Entry 9G08 (electron microscopy, 3.30 A resolution); this record covers chains A and B.

[Chain A]
Name: E3 ubiquitin-protein ligase RNF213
From: Homo sapiens
Notes: EC 2.3.2.27, 3.6.4.-, 2.3.2.-; engineered mutation(s): D1045N
UniProtKB: Q63HN8 (RN213_HUMAN); numbering as in UniProt (aligned over 1-5207)
Sequence (5247 residues; each row starts with the number of its first residue; numbers below 1 keep their minus sign (Met-39 is residue -39)):
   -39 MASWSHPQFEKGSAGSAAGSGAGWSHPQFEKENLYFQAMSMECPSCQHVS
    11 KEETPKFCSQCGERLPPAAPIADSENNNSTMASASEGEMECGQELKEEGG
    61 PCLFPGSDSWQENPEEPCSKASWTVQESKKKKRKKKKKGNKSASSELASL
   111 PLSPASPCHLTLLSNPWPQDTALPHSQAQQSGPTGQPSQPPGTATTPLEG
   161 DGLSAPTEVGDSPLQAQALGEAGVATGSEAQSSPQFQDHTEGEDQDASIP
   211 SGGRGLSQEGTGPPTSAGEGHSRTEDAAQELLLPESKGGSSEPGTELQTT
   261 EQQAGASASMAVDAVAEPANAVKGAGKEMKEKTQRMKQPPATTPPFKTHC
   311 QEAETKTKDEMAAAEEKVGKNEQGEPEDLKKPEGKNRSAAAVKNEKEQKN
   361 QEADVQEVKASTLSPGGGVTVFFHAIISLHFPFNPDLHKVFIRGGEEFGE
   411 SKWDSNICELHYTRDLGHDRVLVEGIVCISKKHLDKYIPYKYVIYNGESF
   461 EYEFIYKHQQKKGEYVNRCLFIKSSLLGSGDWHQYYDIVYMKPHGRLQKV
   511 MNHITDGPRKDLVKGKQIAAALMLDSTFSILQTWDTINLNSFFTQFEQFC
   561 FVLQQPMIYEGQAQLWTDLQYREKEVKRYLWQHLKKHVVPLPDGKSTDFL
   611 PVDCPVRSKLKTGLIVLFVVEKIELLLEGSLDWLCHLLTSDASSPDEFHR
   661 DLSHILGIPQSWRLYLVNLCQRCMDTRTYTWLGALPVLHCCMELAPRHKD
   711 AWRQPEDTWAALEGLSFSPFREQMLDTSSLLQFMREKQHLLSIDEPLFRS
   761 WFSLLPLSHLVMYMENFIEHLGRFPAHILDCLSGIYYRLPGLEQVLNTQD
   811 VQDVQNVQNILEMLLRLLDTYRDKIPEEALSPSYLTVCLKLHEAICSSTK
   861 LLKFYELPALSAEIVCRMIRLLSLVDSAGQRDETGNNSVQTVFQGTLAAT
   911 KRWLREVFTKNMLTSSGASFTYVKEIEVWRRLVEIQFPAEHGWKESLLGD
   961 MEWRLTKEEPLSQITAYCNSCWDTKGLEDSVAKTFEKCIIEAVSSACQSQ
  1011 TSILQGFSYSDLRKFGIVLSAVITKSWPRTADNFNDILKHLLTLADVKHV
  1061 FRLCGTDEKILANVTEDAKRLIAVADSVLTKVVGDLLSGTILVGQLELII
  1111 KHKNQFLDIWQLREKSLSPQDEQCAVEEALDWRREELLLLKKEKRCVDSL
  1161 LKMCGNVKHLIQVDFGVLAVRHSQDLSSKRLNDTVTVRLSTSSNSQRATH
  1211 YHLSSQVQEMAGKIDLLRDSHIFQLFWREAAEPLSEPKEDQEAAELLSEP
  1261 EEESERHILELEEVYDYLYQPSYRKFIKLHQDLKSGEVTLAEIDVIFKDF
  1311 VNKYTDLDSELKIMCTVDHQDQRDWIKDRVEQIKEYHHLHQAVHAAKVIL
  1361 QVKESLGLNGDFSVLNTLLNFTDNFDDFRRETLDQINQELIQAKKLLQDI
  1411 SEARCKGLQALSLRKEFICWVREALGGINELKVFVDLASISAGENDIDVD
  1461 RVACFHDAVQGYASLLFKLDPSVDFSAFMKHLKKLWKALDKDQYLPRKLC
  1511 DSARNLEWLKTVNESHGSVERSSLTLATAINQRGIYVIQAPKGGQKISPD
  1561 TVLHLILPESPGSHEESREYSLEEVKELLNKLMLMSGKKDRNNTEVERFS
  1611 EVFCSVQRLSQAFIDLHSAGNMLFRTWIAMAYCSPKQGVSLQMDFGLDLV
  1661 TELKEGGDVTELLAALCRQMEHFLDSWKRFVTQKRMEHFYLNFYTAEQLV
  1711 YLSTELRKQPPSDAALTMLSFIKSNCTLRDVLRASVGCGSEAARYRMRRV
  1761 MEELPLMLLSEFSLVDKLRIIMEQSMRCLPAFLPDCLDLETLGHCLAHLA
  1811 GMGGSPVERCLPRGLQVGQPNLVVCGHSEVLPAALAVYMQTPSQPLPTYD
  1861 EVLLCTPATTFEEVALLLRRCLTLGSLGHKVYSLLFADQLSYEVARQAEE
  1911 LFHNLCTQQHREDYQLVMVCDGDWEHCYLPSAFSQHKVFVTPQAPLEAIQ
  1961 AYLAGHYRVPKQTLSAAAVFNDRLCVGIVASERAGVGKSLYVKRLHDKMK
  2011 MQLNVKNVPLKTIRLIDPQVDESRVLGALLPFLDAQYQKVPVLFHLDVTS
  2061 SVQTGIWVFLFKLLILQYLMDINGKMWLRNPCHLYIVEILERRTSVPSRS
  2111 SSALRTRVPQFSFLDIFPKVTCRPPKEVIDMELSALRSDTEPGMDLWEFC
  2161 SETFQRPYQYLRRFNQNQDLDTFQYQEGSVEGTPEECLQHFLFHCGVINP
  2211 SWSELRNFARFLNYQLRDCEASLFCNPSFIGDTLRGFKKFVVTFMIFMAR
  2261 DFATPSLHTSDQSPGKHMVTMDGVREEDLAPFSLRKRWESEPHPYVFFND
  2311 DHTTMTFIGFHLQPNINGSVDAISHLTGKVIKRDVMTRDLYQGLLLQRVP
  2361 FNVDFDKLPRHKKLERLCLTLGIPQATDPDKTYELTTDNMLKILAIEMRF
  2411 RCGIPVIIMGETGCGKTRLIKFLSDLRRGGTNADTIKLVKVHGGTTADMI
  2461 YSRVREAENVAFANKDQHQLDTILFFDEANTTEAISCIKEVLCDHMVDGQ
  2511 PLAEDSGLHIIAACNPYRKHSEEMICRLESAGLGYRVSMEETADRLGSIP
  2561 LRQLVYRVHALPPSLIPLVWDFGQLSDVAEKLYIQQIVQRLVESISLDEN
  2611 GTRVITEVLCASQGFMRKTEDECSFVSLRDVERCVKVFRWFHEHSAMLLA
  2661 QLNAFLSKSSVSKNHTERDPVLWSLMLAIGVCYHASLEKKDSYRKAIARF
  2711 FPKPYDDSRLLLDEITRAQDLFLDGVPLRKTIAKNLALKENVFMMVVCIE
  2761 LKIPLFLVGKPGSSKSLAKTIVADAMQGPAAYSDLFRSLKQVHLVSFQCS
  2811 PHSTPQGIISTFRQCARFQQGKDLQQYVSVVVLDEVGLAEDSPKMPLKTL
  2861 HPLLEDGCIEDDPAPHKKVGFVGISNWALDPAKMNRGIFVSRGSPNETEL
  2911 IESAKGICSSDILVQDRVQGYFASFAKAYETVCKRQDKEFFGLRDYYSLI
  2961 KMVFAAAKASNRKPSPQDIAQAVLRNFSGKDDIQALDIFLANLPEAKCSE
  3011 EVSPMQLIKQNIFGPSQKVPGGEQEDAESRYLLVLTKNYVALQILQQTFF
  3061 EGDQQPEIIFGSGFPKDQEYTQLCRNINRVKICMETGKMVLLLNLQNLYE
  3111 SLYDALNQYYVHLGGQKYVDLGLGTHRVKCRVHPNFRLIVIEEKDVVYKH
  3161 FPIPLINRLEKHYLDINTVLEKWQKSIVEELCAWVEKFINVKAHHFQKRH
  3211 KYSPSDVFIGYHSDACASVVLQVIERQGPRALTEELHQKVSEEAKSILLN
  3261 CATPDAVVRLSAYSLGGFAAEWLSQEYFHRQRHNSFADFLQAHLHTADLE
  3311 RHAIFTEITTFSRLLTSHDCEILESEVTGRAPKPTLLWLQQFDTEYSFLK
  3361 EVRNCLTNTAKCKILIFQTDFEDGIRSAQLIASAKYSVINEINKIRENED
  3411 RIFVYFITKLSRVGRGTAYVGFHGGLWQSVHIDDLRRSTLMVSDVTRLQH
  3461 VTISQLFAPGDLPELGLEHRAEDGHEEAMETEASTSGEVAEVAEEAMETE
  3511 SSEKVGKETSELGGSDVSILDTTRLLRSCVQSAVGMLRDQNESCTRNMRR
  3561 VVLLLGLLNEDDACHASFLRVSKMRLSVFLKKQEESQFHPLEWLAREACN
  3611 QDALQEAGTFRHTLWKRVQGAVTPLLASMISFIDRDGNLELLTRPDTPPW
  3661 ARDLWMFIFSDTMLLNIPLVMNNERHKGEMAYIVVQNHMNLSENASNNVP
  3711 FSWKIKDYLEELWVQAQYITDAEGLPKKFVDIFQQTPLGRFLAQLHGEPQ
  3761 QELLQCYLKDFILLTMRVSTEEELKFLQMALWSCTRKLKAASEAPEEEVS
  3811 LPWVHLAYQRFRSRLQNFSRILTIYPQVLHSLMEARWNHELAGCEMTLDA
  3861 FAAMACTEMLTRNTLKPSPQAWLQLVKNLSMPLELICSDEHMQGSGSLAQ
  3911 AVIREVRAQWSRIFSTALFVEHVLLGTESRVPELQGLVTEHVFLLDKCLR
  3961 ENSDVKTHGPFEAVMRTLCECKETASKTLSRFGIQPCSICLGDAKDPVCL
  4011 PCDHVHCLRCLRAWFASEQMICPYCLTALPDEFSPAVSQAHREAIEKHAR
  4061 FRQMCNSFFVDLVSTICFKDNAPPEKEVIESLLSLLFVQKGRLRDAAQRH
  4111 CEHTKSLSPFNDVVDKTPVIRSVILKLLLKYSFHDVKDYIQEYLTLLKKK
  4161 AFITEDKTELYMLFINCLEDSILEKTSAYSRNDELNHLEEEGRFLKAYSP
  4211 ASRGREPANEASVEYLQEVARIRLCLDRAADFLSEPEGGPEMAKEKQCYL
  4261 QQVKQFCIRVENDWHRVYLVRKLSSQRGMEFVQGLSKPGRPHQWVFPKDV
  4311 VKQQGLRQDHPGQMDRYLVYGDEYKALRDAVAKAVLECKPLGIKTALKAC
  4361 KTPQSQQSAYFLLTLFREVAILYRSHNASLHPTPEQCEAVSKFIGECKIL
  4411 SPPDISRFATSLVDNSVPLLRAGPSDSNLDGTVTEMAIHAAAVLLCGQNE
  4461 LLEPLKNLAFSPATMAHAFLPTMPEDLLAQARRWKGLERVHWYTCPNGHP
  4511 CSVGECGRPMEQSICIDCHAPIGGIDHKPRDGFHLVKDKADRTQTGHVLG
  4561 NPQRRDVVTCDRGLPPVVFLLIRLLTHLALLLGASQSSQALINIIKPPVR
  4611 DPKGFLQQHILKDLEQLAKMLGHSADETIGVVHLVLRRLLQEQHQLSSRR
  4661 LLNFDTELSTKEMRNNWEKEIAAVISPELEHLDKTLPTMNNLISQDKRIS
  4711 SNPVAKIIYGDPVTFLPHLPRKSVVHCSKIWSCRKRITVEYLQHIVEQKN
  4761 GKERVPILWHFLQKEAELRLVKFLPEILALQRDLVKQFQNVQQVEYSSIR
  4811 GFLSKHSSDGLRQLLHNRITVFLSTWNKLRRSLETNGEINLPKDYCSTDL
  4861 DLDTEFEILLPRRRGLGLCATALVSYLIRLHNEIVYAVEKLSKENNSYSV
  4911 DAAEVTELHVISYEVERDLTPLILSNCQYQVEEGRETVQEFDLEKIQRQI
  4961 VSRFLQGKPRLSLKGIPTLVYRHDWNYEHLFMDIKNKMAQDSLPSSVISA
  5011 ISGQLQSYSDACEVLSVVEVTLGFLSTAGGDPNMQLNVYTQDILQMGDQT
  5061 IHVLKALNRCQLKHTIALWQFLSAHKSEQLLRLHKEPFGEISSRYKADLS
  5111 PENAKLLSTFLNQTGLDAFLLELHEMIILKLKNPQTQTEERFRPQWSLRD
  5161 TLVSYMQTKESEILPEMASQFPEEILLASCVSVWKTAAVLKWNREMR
Not modelled in the structure: -39 to 377, 470-474, 504-516, 601-617, 883-897, 1128-1133, 1239-1267, 2105-2117, 2143-2146, 2269-2290, 2671-2676, 3026-3033, 3203-3207, 3383-3385, 3469-3527, 3682-3691, 3844-3853, 4100-4111, 4211-4216, 4247-4251, 4315-4320, 4432-4439, 4493-4500, 4513-4524, 4532-4550
Construct notes: initiating methionine (-39); expression tag (-38 to 0)
Small-molecule neighbours:
  - ATP: Ala1994, Gly1995, Val1996, Gly1997, Lys1998, Ser1999, Leu2000, Glu2098, Gly2153, Met2154, Asp2155, Glu2158, Phe2164, Trp2212, Ser2213, Arg2216, Lys2499, Asp2504, Ser2574
  - Zn2+ (ZN), molecule 1: Cys3997, Cys4000, Lys4005, Cys4017, Cys4020
  - Zn2+ (ZN), molecule 2: Cys4012, His4014, Cys4035, Thr4037
  - Zn2+ (ZN), molecule 3: His4509, Pro4510, Cys4511, Cys4528, Arg4873
Curated features (UniProtKB/Swiss-Prot):
  - zinc finger: Cys3997 to Leu4036 (RING-type), Met4483 to Thr4555 (RZ-type)
  - active site: Cys4516 (Nucleophile)
  - binding site (ATP): Gly1995 to Leu2000, Glu2098, Asp2155, Arg2216, Lys2499, Ser2574
  - binding site (Zn(2+)): Cys3997, Cys4000, Cys4012, His4014, Cys4017, Cys4020, Cys4032, Cys4035, Cys4505, His4509, Cys4525, Cys4528
  - modified residue (Phosphoserine): Ser208, Ser217, Ser1258, Ser2273
  - cross-link: Lys1151 (Glycyl lysine isopeptide (Lys-Gly) (interchain with G-Cter in SUMO2))
  - natural variant: Cys118 (C118R: Rare variant detected in a patient with Moyamoya disease in Caucasian population), Leu133 (L133M: Rare variant detected in a patient with Moyamoya disease in Caucasian population), Ile209 (I209N: Rare variant detected in a patient with Moyamoya disease in Caucasian population), Pro395 (P395L: Rare variant detected in a patient with Moyamoya disease in Caucasian population), Ala529 (deletion: Rare variant detected in a sporadic case of Moyamoya disease in Caucasian population), Glu996 (E996K: Rare variant detected in cases of Moyamoya disease in East Asian populations), Ala1135 (A1135V: Rare variant detected in a patient with Moyamoya disease in Caucasian population), Ala1622 (A1622V: Rare variant detected in a sporadic case of Moyamoya disease in East Asian population), Thr1705 (T1705K: Rare variant detected in a patient with Moyamoya disease in Caucasian population), Pro1721 (P1721L: Rare variant detected in a patient with Moyamoya disease in Caucasian population), Ala1844 (A1844T: Rare variant detected in a patient with Moyamoya disease in Caucasian population), Arg3846 (R3846H: Rare variant detected in a patient with Moyamoya disease in Caucasian population), 49 further natural variant entries in UniProt
  - mutagenesis: Lys2426 (K2426A: Impaired ATP-binding leading to decreased ATPase activity; abolished ubiquitination of lipopolysaccharide. In mutant A1A2; abolished ATP-binding and localization to lipid droplets ...), Glu2488 (E2488A: Decreased ATPase activity; abolished ubiquitination of lipopolysaccharide. In mutant B1B2; abolished ATPase activity and localization to lipid droplets; when associated with A-2845 ...), Lys2775 (K2775A: Impaired ATP-binding leading to decreased ATPase activity; abolished ubiquitination of lipopolysaccharide. In mutant A1A2; abolished ATP-binding and localization to lipid droplets ...), Glu2845 (E2845A: Decreased ATPase activity; abolished ubiquitination of lipopolysaccharide. In mutant B1B2; abolished ATPase activity and localization to lipid droplets; when associated with A-2488), His4509 (H4509A: Abolished ability to ubiquitinate lipopolysaccharide)
What the authors report for this chain:
  - mutagenesis - H4509A: abolished catalytic activity

[Chain B]
Name: E3 ubiquitin-protein ligase IpaH1.4
From: Shigella flexneri 5a str. M90T
Notes: EC 2.3.2.27
UniProtKB: A0A0H2USG1 (IPA14_SHIFL); residues 1-575 here = UniProt positions 1-575
Sequence (575 residues; numbered 1 to 575; the number before each row is that of its first residue):
     1 MIKSTNIQAIGSGIMHQINNVYSLTPLSLPMELTPSCNEFYLKTWSEWEK
    51 NGTPGEQRNIAFNRLKICLQNQEAELNLSELDLKTLPDLPPQITTLEIRK
   101 NLLTHLPDLPPMLKVIHAQFNQLESLPALPETLEELNAGDNKIKELPFLP
   151 ENLTHLRVHNNRLHILPLLPPELKLLVVSGNRLDSIPPFPDKLEGLALAN
   201 NFIEQLPELPFSMNRAVLMNNNLTTLPESVLRLAQNAFVNVAGNPLSGHT
   251 MRTLQQITTGPDYSGPQIFFSMGNSATISAPEHSLADAVTAWFPENKQSD
   301 VSQIWHAFEHEEHANTFSAFLDRLSDTVSARNTSGFREQVAAWLEKLSAS
   351 AELRQQSFAVAADATESCEDRVALTWNNLRKTLLVHQASEGLFDNDTGAL
   401 LSLGREMFRLEILEDIARDKVRTLHFVDEIEVYLAFQTMLAEKLQLSTAV
   451 KEMRFYGVSGVTANDLRTAEAMVRSREENEFTDWFSLWGPWHAVLKRTEA
   501 DRWAQAEEQKYEMLENEYSQRVADRLKASGLSGDADAEREAGAQVMRETE
   551 QQIYRQLTDEVLALRLSENGSNHIA
Not modelled in the structure: 1-36, 274-575
Curated features (UniProtKB/Swiss-Prot):
  - region: Ser271 to Pro281 (Linker)
  - active site: Cys368 (Glycyl thioester intermediate)
  - mutagenesis: Arg99 to Lys100 (Strongly reduced ability to ubiquitinate host RNF31/HOIP), Arg157 (R157A: Abolished interaction with host RNF31/HOIP without affecting interaction with host RBCK1/HOIL-1), Arg215 (R215E: Abolished interaction with host RNF31/HOIP and RBCK1/HOIL-1), Phe238 to Asn240 (Abolished interaction with host RNF31/HOIP and RBCK1/HOIL-1), Phe269 (F269E: Abolished interaction with host RNF31/HOIP and RBCK1/HOIL-1)
What the authors report for this chain:
  - mutagenesis - C368A: abolished catalytic activity with E3 ubiquitin-protein ligase RNF213 (chain A)
  - catalytic residues: Cys368 (citing earlier work)

[How chain A and chain B interact]
Contacting residue pairs (43):
  Lys3987(A) - Gln122(B)  hydrogen bond
  Lys3987(A) - Lys142(B)
  Arg3991(A) - Glu80(B)  salt bridge
  Arg3991(A) - Lys100(B)  hydrogen bond (side chain-backbone)
  Arg3991(A) - Phe120(B)
  Phe3992(A) - Lys100(B)
  Phe3992(A) - Phe120(B)
  Phe3992(A) - Asp140(B)
  Gly3993(A) - Phe120(B)
  Gln3995(A) - Asp140(B)  hydrogen bond
  Gln3995(A) - Asn160(B)  hydrogen bond
  Ser3998(A) - Ala199(B)
  Ser3998(A) - Asn200(B)
  Ile3999(A) - Asn220(B)
  Leu4001(A) - Asn200(B)
  Leu4001(A) - Asn220(B)
  Cys4012(A) - Gln119(B)  hydrogen bond
  Asp4013(A) - Lys100(B)  salt bridge
  Arg4019(A) - Gly273(B)
  Ala4023(A) - Met272(B)
  Trp4024(A) - Val217(B)  hydrophobic
  Trp4024(A) - Phe238(B)  hydrophobic
  Glu4028(A) - Asn214(B)
  Glu4028(A) - Arg215(B)  salt bridge
  Glu4028(A) - Asn236(B)
  Glu4028(A) - Phe238(B)
  Gln4029(A) - Arg215(B)  hydrogen bond
  Gln4029(A) - Val217(B)
  Gln4029(A) - Phe238(B)
  Ile4031(A) - Arg215(B)
  Pro4033(A) - Ala197(B)
  Pro4033(A) - Val217(B)  hydrophobic
  Tyr4034(A) - His159(B)  hydrogen bond (backbone-side chain)
  Tyr4034(A) - Asn160(B)  hydrogen bond
  Tyr4034(A) - Val177(B)
  Tyr4034(A) - Ser179(B)
  Tyr4034(A) - Gly180(B)
  Tyr4034(A) - Asn200(B)
  Cys4035(A) - Arg157(B)  hydrogen bond (backbone-side chain)
  Leu4036(A) - Arg157(B)  hydrogen bond (backbone-side chain)
  Leu4036(A) - Leu175(B)  hydrophobic
  Leu4036(A) - Val177(B)  hydrophobic
  Leu4036(A) - Gly195(B)
Interface residues without a listed pair, chain A (21 interface residues in all): Gln4099
Interface residues without a listed pair, chain B (32 interface residues in all): Asn137, Leu196, Phe202, Ala216, Met219, Asn240
From the paper, about this interface:
  - specific contacts: Phe3992(A)-Phe120(B) (hydrophobic contact), Asp4013(A)-Lys100(B) (hydrogen bond), Gln4029(A)-Arg215(B) (hydrogen bond), Cys4035(A)-Arg157(B) (backbone contact), Leu4036(A)-Val177(B) (hydrophobic contact)
  - hot spots on chain A (mutagenesis) - L4036E: decreased binding to E3 ubiquitin-protein ligase IpaH1.4 (chain B)
  - hot spots on chain B (mutagenesis) - K100A, F120E, R215A, V217E, F238D: decreased binding to E3 ubiquitin-protein ligase RNF213 (chain A)

[Overview]
The interface between chain A and chain B involves 21 residues on one side and 32 on the other; the contacts
include 10 hydrogen bonds and 3 salt bridges. Polar pairs include Arg3991(A)-Glu80(B), Asp4013(A)-Lys100(B)
and Glu4028(A)-Arg215(B). The paper describes hydrophobic contacts between Phe3992(A) and Phe120(B) and
Leu4036(A) and Val177(B); hydrogen bonds between Asp4013(A) and Lys100(B) and Gln4029(A) and Arg215(B); a
backbone contact between Cys4035(A) and Arg157(B). The paper reports the catalytic residue Cys368(B); K100A,
F120E and R215A of chain B, among others, reduce binding to E3 ubiquitin-protein ligase RNF213 (chain A); 8
substitutions were tested in all.
Here chain A is E3 ubiquitin-protein ligase RNF213 (Homo sapiens) and chain B is E3 ubiquitin-protein ligase
IpaH1.4 (Shigella flexneri 5a str. M90T). Entry 9G08 (Structure of human RNF213 bound to the secreted effector
IpaH1.4 from Shigella flexneri) was determined by electron microscopy together with 9G09 from the same study.
